PDB entry 3R9I | X-ray diffraction, 2.60 A resolution | chains A and E of the 4 polymer chains in the assembly

[Chain A]
Protein: Septum site-determining protein minD
Source organism: Escherichia coli
UniProt: P0AEZ3 (MIND_ECOLI); residue numbers follow UniProt; this construct covers 1-260
Amino-acid sequence (260 residues; numbered 1 to 260; the number before each row is that of its first residue):
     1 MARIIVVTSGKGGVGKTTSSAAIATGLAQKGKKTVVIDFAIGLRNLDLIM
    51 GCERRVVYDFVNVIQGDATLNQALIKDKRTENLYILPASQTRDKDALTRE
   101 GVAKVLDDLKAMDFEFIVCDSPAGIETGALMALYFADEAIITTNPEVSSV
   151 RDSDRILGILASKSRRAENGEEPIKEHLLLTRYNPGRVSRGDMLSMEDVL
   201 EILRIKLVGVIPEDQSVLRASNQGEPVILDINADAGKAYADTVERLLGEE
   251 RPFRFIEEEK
Not modelled in the structure: 1, 259-260
Sequence notes: engineered mutation Ala40 (Asp in P0AEZ3)
Curated features (UniProtKB/Swiss-Prot):
  - binding site (ATP): Lys11 to Thr18
  - mutagenesis: Gly15 (G15S: Less effective then wild-type), Lys16 to Thr17 (Loss of activity), Lys16 (K16Q: Loss of activity)

[Chain E]
Protein: Cell division topological specificity factor
UniProt: P0A734 (MINE_ECOLI); numbering as in UniProt (aligned over 12-31)
Amino-acid sequence (20 residues; each row starts with the number of its first residue):
    12 KNTANIAKERLQIIVAERRR
Not modelled in the structure: 12, 27-31
What the authors report for this chain:
  - mutagenesis - T14A: abolished growth in response to MinC/MinD

[How chain A and chain E interact]
Contacting residue pairs (16):
  Leu48(A) - Arg21(E)  hydrogen bond (backbone-side chain)
  Leu48(A) - Ile25(E)  hydrophobic
  Gly51(A) - Arg21(E)
  Glu53(A) - Arg21(E)  salt bridge
  Glu53(A) - Ile25(E)
  Arg54(A) - Ile24(E)
  Arg219(A) - Thr14(E)
  Ser221(A) - Arg21(E)  hydrogen bond (backbone-side chain)
  Asn222(A) - Thr14(E)  hydrogen bond
  Asn222(A) - Ala15(E)
  Asn222(A) - Ile17(E)
  Asn222(A) - Ala18(E)
  Asn222(A) - Arg21(E)  hydrogen bond (backbone-side chain)
  Gln223(A) - Thr14(E)
  Gln223(A) - Arg21(E)
  Gly224(A) - Arg21(E)
The authors on this interface:
  - residue pairs: Leu48(A)-Arg21(E) (backbone contact), Glu53(A)-Arg21(E) (hydrogen bond), Ser221(A)-Arg21(E) (backbone contact), Asn222(A)-Arg21(E) (backbone contact), Asn222(A)-Thr14(E) (hydrogen bond)
  - interface residues, chain E: Ala18(E)

[Summary]
9 residues of chain A face 7 of chain E across their interface, with 4 hydrogen bonds and 1 salt bridge. Among
the polar pairs are Glu53(A)-Arg21(E), Leu48(A)-Arg21(E) and Ser221(A)-Arg21(E). The paper describes backbone
contacts between Leu48(A) and Arg21(E), Ser221(A) and Arg21(E) and Asn222(A) and Arg21(E); hydrogen bonds
between Glu53(A) and Arg21(E) and Asn222(A) and Thr14(E). From the paper: T14A of chain E abolishes growth in
response to MinC/MinD; the interface residue Ala18(E).
Chain A is Septum site-determining protein minD (Escherichia coli) and chain E is Cell division topological
specificity factor; the structure, 2.6A resolution structure of MinD complexed with MinE (12-31) peptide, was
determined by X-ray diffraction (same publication as 3R9J).
